PDB entry 7TCO | electron microscopy, 4.19 A resolution (low resolution: residue-level contacts below are approximate; hydrogen-bond / salt-bridge calls are withheld) | chains B and F of the 12 polymer chains in the assembly

Chain B (and F):
Name: Glycoprotein 41
Organism: Human immunodeficiency virus 1
Notes: chain F of this document is another copy of the same molecule, construct and numbering; everything in this record applies to it too
UniProtKB: Q2N0S5 (Q2N0S5_9HIV1); residues 511-664 here correspond to UniProt positions 508-661 (UniProt number = residue number - 3)
Amino-acid sequence (160 residues; row label = number of the first residue in the row):
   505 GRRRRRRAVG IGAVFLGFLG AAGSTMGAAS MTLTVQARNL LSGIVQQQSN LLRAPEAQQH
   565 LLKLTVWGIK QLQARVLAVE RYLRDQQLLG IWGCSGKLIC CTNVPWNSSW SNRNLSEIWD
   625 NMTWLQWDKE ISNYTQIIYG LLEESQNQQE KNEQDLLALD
Not modelled in the structure: 505-517, 547-571
Construct notes: expression tag (505-510); conflict Pro559 (Ile556 in Q2N0S5), Cys605 (Thr602 in Q2N0S5)
Disulfides: Cys598-Cys604

Interface between chain B and chain F:
Pairs across the interface - 18 pairs, chain B then chain F:
  Ser534(B) - Lys655(F)
  Met535(B) - Asn651(F)
  Thr538(B) - Ile595(F)
  Thr538(B) - Glu647(F)
  Thr538(B) - Asn651(F)
  Ala541(B) - Gln591(F)
  Arg542(B) - Glu647(F)
  Leu544(B) - Arg588(F)
  Ser546(B) - Arg588(F)
  Leu576(B) - Gln577(F)
  Arg579(B) - Leu581(F)
  Arg579(B) - Glu584(F)
  Val583(B) - Val583(F)
  Val583(B) - Leu587(F)
  Tyr586(B) - Gln591(F)
  Lys601(B) - Glu654(F)
  Ile603(B) - Glu654(F)
  Ile603(B) - Gln658(F)
Other interface residues (no listed pair), chain B (16 interface residues in all): Leu545, Val580, Leu587
Other interface residues (no listed pair), chain F (14 interface residues in all): Val580

Overview:
The interface between chain B and chain F involves 16 residues on one side and 14 on the other.
Chain B and chain F are both Glycoprotein 41 (Human immunodeficiency virus 1); the structure, Cryo-EM
structure of CH235.12 in complex with HIV-1 Env trimer CH505TF.N279K.G458Y.SOSIP.664 with high-mannose
glycans, was determined by electron microscopy.
